PDB entry 7LGG | electron microscopy, 6.20 A resolution (low resolution: residue-level contacts below are approximate; hydrogen-bond / salt-bridge calls are withheld) | chains B and C of the 15 polymer chains in the assembly

# Chain B (and C)
Molecule: Capsid protein
From: Escherichia phage Qbeta
Notes: chain C of this document is another copy of the same molecule, construct and numbering; everything in this record applies to it too
Reference sequence: P03615 (CAPSD_BPQBE); residues 0-132 here correspond to UniProt positions 1-133 (UniProt number = residue number + 1)
Amino-acid sequence (133 residues; row label = number of the first residue in the row; numbering starts at 0):
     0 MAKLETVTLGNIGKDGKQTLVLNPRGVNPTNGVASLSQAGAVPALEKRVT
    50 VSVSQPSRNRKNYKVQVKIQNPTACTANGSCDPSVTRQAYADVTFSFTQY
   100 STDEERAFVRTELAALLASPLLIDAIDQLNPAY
Not modelled in the structure: 0
UniProt features mapped onto this chain:
  - site: Y89 (RNA-binding)

# Interface between chain B and chain C
Residue-residue contacts (7; chain B residue first):
  P28(B) - V26(C)
  P28(B) - P28(C)
  V41(B) - Q98(C)
  V41(B) - Y99(C)
  L44(B) - Y62(C)
  D81(B) - Y99(C)
  P82(B) - Y99(C)
Interface residues without a listed pair, chain B (8 interface residues in all): T29, E45, S83
Interface residues without a listed pair, chain C (8 interface residues in all): T29, N30, P55

# Summary
The chain B/chain C interface involves 8 residues from each chain.
Chain B and chain C are both Capsid protein (Escherichia phage Qbeta); the structure, Asymmetric unit for
phage Qbeta oblate particle, was determined by electron microscopy (same publication as 7LGE, 7LGF, 7LGH and
7LHD).
